8V9O - chains C and E of the 6 polymer chains in the assembly; structure by X-ray diffraction, 3.81 A resolution.

[Chain C]
Protein: Tetrahedral Nanocage Cage, Non-Fusion Component
Source organism: synthetic construct
Sequence (178 residues; row label = number of the first residue in the row):
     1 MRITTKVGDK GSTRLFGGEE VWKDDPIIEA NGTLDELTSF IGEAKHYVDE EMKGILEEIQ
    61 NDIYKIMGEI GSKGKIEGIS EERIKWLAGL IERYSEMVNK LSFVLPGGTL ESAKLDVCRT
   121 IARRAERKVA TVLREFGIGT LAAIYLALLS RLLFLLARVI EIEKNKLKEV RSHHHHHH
Disordered / not traced: 1-13, 170-178
Bound ions: Ca2+: E36 (shared with 1 residue of chain A; 1 residue of chain B)

[Chain E]
Protein: Tetrahedral Nanocage Cage Component Fused to Anti-BARD1 Darpin
Source organism: synthetic construct
Notes: antibody fragment or engineered binder
Sequence (322 residues; row label = number of the first residue in the row):
     1 MFTRRGDQGE TDLANRARVG KDSPVVEVQG TIDELNSFIG YALVLSRWDD IRNDLFRIQN
    61 DLFVLGEDVS TGGKGRTVTM DMIIYLIKRS VEMKAEIGKI ELFVVPGGSV ESASLHMARA
   121 VSRRLERRIK AASELTEINA NVLLYANMLS NILFMHALIS NKRKEELDKK LLEAARAGQD
   181 DEVAALLAKG ADVNASDYKG TTPLHVAAWN GHLEIVDVLL ARGADINASD SYGDTPLHLA
   241 ANYGHLEIVD LLLRWGADVN ASDSSGKTPL HLAAQDGHLE IVDVLLAHGA DVNAQDKFGK
   301 TPFDLAIDNG NEDIAEVLQK AA
Disordered / not traced: 1-22, 322

[Chain C / chain E interface]
Contacting residue pairs (11):
  R14(C) - D81(E)  hydrogen bond (backbone-side chain)
  F16(C) - D81(E)
  F16(C) - I84(E)  hydrophobic
  G17(C) - M80(E)
  G17(C) - D81(E)  hydrogen bond (backbone-side chain)
  E20(C) - M80(E)
  E20(C) - N141(E)  hydrogen bond
  W22(C) - A140(E)  hydrophobic
  W22(C) - N141(E)  hydrogen bond
  W22(C) - L144(E)  hydrophobic
  K23(C) - E137(E)  salt bridge
Other interface residues (no listed pair), chain C (7 interface residues in all): L15
Other interface residues (no listed pair), chain E (8 interface residues in all): K88

[In short]
7 residues of chain C face 8 of chain E across their interface, with 4 hydrogen bonds and 1 salt bridge. Polar
contacts include K23(C)-E137(E), R14(C)-D81(E) and G17(C)-D81(E).
Here chain C is Tetrahedral Nanocage Cage, Non-Fusion Component and chain E is Tetrahedral Nanocage Cage
Component Fused to Anti-BARD1 Darpin, both from synthetic construct. Entry 8V9O (Imaging scaffold engineered
to bind the therapeutic protein target BARD1) was determined by X-ray diffraction.
